4Y9B - chains A and B; structure by X-ray diffraction, 1.40 A resolution.

Chain A (and B):
Molecule: Transthyretin
Source organism: Homo sapiens
Notes: chain B of this document is another copy of the same molecule, construct and numbering; everything in this record applies to it too
UniProtKB: P02766 (TTHY_HUMAN); residues -19 to 127 here correspond to UniProt positions 1-147 (UniProt number = residue number + 20)
Chain sequence (159 residues; numbered -31 to 127; the number before each row is that of its first residue; numbers below 1 keep their minus sign (Met-31 is residue -31)):
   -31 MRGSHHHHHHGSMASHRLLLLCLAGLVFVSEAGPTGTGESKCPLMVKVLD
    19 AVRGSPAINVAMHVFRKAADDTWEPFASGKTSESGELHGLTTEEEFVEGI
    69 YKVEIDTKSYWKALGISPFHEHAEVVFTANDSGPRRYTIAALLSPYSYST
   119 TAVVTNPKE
Not modelled in the structure: -31 to 9, 126-127 (chain B: -31 to 9, 125-127)
Sequence notes: expression tag (-31 to -20); engineered mutation Met30 (Val50 in P02766)
Metal / ion sites: Ca2+: Glu62, Glu72
Small-molecule neighbours: alpha-Mangostin (MKS; 1,3,6-trihydroxy-7-methoxy-2,8-bis(3-methylbut-2-en-1-yl)-9H-xanthen-9-one): Lys15, Leu17, Pro24, Ser52, Thr106, Ala108, Ala109, Leu110, Ser117, Thr118, Thr119, Val121, Thr123
From the paper describing this entry:
  - binding site for alpha-Mangostin: Val121

How chain A and chain B interact:
Residue-residue contacts (42; chain A residue first):
  Phe87(A) with Val93(B), hydrophobic; Phe95(B), hydrophobic; Tyr105(B), hydrophobic; Ala120(B), hydrophobic
  His88(A) with Val93(B); Val94(B); Thr118(B)
  Glu89(A) with Ile68(B); Val94(B), hydrogen bond (backbone-backbone); Phe95(B); Thr96(B), hydrogen bond
  His90(A) with Val94(B)
  Glu92(A) with Glu92(B); Tyr116(B), hydrogen bond (backbone-side chain)
  Val93(A) with Phe87(B), hydrophobic; His88(B)
  Val94(A) with His88(B); Glu89(B), hydrogen bond (backbone-backbone); His90(B)
  Phe95(A) with Phe87(B), hydrophobic; Glu89(B)
  Thr96(A) with Glu89(B), hydrogen bond
  Tyr105(A) with Phe87(B), hydrophobic
  Ile107(A) with Phe87(B), hydrophobic
  Tyr114(A) with Thr119(B), hydrogen bond (backbone-side chain); Ala120(B), hydrogen bond (backbone-backbone); Val122(B), hydrophobic
  Ser115(A) with Thr118(B), hydrogen bond (side chain-backbone); Thr119(B), hydrogen bond
  Tyr116(A) with Glu92(B), hydrogen bond (side chain-backbone); Ser117(B); Thr118(B), hydrogen bond (backbone-backbone)
  Ser117(A) with Tyr116(B); Ser117(B), hydrogen bond
  Thr118(A) with His88(B); Ser115(B), hydrogen bond (backbone-side chain); Tyr116(B), hydrogen bond (backbone-backbone)
  Thr119(A) with Tyr114(B), hydrogen bond (side chain-backbone); Ser115(B), hydrogen bond
  Ala120(A) with Phe87(B), hydrophobic; Tyr114(B), hydrogen bond (backbone-backbone)
  Val122(A) with Tyr114(B), hydrophobic
Also at the interface, not in a pair above, chain A (21 interface residues in all): Ile68, Lys76
Also at the interface, not in a pair above, chain B (21 interface residues in all): Lys76, Ile107

Overview:
Chain A and chain B each contribute 21 residues to their interface, with 17 hydrogen bonds. Polar contacts
include Glu89(A)-Thr96(B), Glu92(A)-Tyr116(B) and Tyr114(A)-Thr119(B). Ligands of chain A: alpha-Mangostin.
Glu62(A) and Glu72(A) form the Ca2+ site. The paper reports a binding site for alpha-Mangostin at Val121(A).
Chain A and chain B are both Transthyretin (Homo sapiens); the structure, Crystal structure of V30M mutated
transthyretin in complex with alpha-mangostin, was determined by X-ray diffraction together with 4Y9C, 4Y9E,
4Y9F and 4Y9G from the same study.
